PDB entry 8C4U | electron microscopy, 3.36 A resolution | chains A and T of the 3 polymer chains in the assembly

== Chain A ==
Molecule: RNA-directed RNA polymerase L
From: Hantaan virus 76-118
Notes: EC 2.7.7.48, 3.1.-.-
Reference sequence: P23456 (L_HANTV); numbering as in UniProt (aligned over 1-2151)
Amino-acid sequence (2173 residues; each row starts with the number of its first residue; numbers below 1 keep their minus sign (Met-21 is residue -21)):
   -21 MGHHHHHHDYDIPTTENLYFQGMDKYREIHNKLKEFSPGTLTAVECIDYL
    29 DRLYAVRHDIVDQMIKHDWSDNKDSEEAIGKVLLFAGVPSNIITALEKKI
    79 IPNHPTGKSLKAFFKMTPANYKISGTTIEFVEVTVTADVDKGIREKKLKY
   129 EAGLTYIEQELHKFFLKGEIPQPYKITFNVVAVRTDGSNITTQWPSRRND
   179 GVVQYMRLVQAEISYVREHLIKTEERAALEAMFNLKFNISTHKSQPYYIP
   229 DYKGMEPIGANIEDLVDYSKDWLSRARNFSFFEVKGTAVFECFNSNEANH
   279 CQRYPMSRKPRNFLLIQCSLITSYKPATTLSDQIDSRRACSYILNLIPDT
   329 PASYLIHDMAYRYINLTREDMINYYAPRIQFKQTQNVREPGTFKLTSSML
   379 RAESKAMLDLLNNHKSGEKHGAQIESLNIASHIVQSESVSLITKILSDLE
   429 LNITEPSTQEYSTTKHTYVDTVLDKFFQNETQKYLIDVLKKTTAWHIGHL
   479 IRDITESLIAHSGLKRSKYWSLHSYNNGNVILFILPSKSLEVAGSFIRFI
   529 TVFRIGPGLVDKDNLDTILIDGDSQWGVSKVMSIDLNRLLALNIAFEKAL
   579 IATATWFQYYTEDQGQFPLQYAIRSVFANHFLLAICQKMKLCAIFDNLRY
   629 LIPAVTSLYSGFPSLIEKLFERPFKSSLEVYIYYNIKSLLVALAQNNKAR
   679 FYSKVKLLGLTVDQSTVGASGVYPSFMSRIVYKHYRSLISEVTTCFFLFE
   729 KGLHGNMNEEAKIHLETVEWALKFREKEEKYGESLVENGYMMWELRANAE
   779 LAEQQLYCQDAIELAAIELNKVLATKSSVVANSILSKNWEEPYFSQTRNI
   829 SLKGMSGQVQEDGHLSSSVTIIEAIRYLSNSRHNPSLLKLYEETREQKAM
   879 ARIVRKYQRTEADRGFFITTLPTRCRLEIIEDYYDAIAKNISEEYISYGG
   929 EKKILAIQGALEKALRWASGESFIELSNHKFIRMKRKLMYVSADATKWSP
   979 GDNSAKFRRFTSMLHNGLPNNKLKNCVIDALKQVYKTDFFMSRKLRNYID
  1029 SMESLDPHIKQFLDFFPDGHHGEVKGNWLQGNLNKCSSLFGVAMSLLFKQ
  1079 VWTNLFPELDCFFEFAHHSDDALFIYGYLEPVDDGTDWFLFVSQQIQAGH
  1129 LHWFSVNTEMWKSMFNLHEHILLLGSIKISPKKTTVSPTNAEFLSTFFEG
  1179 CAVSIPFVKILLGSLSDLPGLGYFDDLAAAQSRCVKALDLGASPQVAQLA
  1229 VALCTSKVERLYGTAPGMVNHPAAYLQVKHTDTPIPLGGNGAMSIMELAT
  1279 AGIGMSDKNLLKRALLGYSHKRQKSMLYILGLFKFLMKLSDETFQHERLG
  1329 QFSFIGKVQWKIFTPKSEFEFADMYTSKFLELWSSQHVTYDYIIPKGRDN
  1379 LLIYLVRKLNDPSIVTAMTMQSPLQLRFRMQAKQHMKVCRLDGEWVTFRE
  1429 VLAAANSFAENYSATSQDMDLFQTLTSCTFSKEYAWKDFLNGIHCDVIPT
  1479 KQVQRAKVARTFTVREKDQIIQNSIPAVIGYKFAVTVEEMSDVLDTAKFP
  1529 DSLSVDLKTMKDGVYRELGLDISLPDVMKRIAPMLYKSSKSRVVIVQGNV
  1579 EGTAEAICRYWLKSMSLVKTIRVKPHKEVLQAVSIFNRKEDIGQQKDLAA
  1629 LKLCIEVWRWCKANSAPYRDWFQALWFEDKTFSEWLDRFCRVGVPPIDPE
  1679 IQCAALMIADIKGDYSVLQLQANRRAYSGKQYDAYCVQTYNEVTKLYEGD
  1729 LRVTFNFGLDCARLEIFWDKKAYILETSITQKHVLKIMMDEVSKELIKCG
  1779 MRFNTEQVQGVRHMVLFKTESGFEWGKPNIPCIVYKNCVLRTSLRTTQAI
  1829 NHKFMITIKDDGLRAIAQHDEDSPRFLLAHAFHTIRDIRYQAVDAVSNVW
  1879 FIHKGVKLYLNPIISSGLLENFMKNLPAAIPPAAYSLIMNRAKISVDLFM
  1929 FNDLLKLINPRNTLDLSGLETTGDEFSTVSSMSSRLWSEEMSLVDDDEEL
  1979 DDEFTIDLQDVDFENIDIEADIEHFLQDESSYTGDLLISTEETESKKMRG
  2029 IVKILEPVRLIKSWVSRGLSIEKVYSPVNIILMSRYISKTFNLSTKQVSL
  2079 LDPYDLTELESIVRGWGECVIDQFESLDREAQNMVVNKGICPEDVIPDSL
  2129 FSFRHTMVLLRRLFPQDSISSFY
Disordered / not traced: -21 to 225, 392-400, 433-448, 677-697, 956-957, 1318-1327, 1335, 1492-1504, 1526-1569, 1602-2151
Sequence notes: initiating methionine (-21); expression tag (-20 to 0); engineered mutation Ala97 (Asp in P23456)
Metal / ion sites: Mg2+ near Asp1099 (its only coordinating residue here)
From the paper describing this entry:
  - binding site for the 25-nt RNA strand (chain T): Lys372 to Asn391, Leu492 to Lys496, Glu519 to Ala521, Phe1341 to Lys1344, Gln1399 to Leu1402
  - conformationally variable residues (domain motion, order/disorder transition): Lys1335 to Phe1341, Phe1341 to Lys1344, Gln1399 to Leu1402, Met1414 to Thr1425
  - mutagenesis - D97A: abolished catalytic activity (ENDO activity) (proposed by the authors, not directly observed)

== Chain T ==
Molecule: 25-nt RNA strand
Sequence (25 nucleotides; row label = number of the first residue in the row):
     1 CUUUCUUUUGCGGAGUCUACUACUA
Disordered / not traced: 1-5, 17-18

== Interface between chain A and chain T ==
Residue-residue contacts - 51 pairs, chain A then chain T:
  Lys372(A) with G10(T), salt bridge to the phosphate
  Thr374(A) with U9(T), phosphate contact
  Ser375(A) with U8(T), phosphate contact; U9(T), hydrogen bond to the phosphate
  Ser376(A) with U8(T), phosphate contact; U9(T), phosphate contact
  Leu492(A) with A14(T), hydrogen bond to the base; G15(T), phosphate contact
  Ser495(A) with A14(T), hydrogen bond to the base
  Lys496(A) with G13(T), base contact; A14(T), base contact
  Lys516(A) with A14(T), base contact
  Ser517(A) with A14(T), hydrogen bond to the base
  Glu519(A) with G15(T), sugar contact; U16(T), sugar contact
  Val520(A) with A14(T), base contact
  Ala521(A) with U16(T), phosphate contact
  Arg826(A) with C23(T), salt bridge to the phosphate
  Lys831(A) with U21(T), phosphate contact; A22(T), phosphate contact
  Gly832(A) with U21(T), hydrogen bond to the phosphate
  Ser845(A) with A19(T), sugar contact
  Arg880(A) with A19(T), hydrogen bond to the phosphate; C20(T), salt bridge to the phosphate
  Val882(A) with A19(T), sugar contact
  Tyr885(A) with C20(T), base contact
  Phe894(A) with C20(T), sugar contact; U21(T), phosphate contact
  Phe895(A) with U21(T), base contact
  Ile896(A) with C20(T), phosphate contact; U21(T), sugar contact
  Arg902(A) with A22(T), hydrogen bond to the sugar
  Gly927(A) with U24(T), sugar contact
  Gly928(A) with U24(T), hydrogen bond to the sugar
  Glu929(A) with A25(T), hydrogen bond to the sugar
  Gly1059(A) with A22(T), base contact
  Asn1062(A) with A22(T), hydrogen bond to the base
  Lys1063(A) with C23(T), sugar contact
  Phe1341(A) with G15(T), base contact; U16(T), base contact
  Thr1342(A) with G15(T), hydrogen bond to the base
  Lys1344(A) with G15(T), base contact
  Thr1397(A) with G15(T), base contact; U16(T), base contact
  Gln1399(A) with A19(T), base contact; C20(T), base contact
  Ser1400(A) with U16(T), base contact; A19(T), base contact; C20(T), base contact
  Gln1403(A) with U16(T), hydrogen bond to the sugar
  Arg1407(A) with G15(T), hydrogen bond to the sugar
Interface residues without a listed pair, chain A (46 interface residues in all): Arg366, Asp387, Lys493, Met833, Thr848, Tyr926, Lys1022, Gln1058, Pro1343
Interface residues without a listed pair, chain T (17 interface residues in all): U7, C11, G12

== In short ==
The interface between chain A and chain T involves 46 residues on one side and 17 on the other; the contacts
include 13 hydrogen bonds and 3 salt bridges. Polar pairs include Leu492(A)-A14(T), Ser495(A)-A14(T) and
Ser517(A)-A14(T). The paper reports a binding site for the 25-nt RNA strand (chain T) at Lys372(A), Leu492(A)
and Glu519(A) among others; D97A of chain A abolishes catalytic activity (ENDO activity).
Here chain A is RNA-directed RNA polymerase L (Hantaan virus 76-118) and chain T is a 25-nt RNA strand. Entry
8C4U (Hantaan virus polymerase in replication pre-initiation state) was determined by electron microscopy
(same publication as 8C4S, 8C4T and 8C4V).
